PDB entry 6BCN | X-ray diffraction, 2.50 A resolution | chains A and B of the 3 polymer chains in the assembly

# Chain A
Molecule: Ribosomal protein 3/homing endonuclease-like fusion protein
Source organism: Leptographium truncatum
UniProtKB: C7SWF3 (C7SWF3_9PEZI); the construct lacks a stretch of the UniProt sequence and is renumbered around it, so the offset changes along the chain: 1-235 = UniProt 398-632; 237-244 = UniProt 633-640; 245-315 = UniProt 642-712
Sequence (315 residues; each row starts with the number of its first residue; note: 1 number in that range is skipped by the numbering (no residue carries it; nothing is unmodelled there)):
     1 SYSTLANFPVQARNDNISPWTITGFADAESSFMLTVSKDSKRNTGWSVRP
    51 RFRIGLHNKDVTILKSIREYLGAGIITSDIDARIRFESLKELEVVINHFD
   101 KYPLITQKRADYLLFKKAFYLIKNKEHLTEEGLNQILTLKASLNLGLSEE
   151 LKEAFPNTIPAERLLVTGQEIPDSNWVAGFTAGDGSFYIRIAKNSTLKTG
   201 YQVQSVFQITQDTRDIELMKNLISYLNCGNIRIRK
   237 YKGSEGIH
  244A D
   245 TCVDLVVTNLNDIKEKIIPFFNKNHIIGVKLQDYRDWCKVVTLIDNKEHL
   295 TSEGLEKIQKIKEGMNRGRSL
Disordered / not traced: 1-15, 237-243, 244A, 315
Construct notes: engineered mutation Asp184 (Glu581 in C7SWF3)
Ion coordination: Ca2+ site 1: Ala28, Asp184 (shared with DA17(B) of chain B; 1 residue of chain D); Ca2+ site 2: Glu29, Gly183 (shared with DT16(B) of chain B; 1 residue of chain D); Ca2+ site 3: Glu29, Asp184 (shared with DT16(B), DA17(B) of chain B; 2 residues of chain D)
Reported in the primary citation:
  - mutagenesis - E184D: increased growth in response to multiple central 4 substrates
  - mutagenesis - E184D: increased catalytic activity on non-cognate substrates

# Chain B
Molecule: 26-nt DNA strand
Sequence (26 nucleotides; each row starts with the number of its first residue):
     1 GGTCTAAACGTCGTATAGGAGCATTT
Ion coordination: Ca2+ site 1: DT14, DA15; Ca2+ site 2: DT16 (shared with Glu29(A), Gly183(A) of chain A; 1 residue of chain D); Ca2+ site 3: DT16, DA17 (shared with Glu29(A), Asp184(A) of chain A; 2 residues of chain D); Ca2+ site 4: DA17 (shared with Ala28(A), Asp184(A) of chain A; 1 residue of chain D)

# Interface between chain A and chain B
Residue-residue contacts - 65 pairs, chain A then chain B:
  Ala28(A) with DA17(B), phosphate contact
  Glu29(A) with DT16(B), phosphate contact; DA17(B), phosphate contact
  Ser30(A) with DA17(B), sugar contact; DG18(B), phosphate contact
  Ser31(A) with DA17(B), sugar contact; DG18(B), hydrogen bond to the phosphate
  Met33(A) with DG18(B), sugar contact; DG19(B), phosphate contact
  Thr35(A) with DA20(B), base contact; DG21(B), base contact
  Ser37(A) with DA20(B), sugar contact; DG21(B), hydrogen bond to the phosphate
  Arg49(A) with DG21(B), hydrogen bond to the base
  Arg51(A) with DA20(B), hydrogen bond to the base; DG21(B), hydrogen bond to the base
  Arg53(A) with DG18(B), hydrogen bond to the base; DG19(B), hydrogen bond to the base; DA20(B), base contact
  Gly55(A) with DT16(B), sugar contact
  Leu56(A) with DT16(B), phosphate contact
  His57(A) with DA15(B), phosphate contact; DT16(B), hydrogen bond to the phosphate
  Asp81(A) with DT16(B), base contact
  Arg83(A) with DA17(B), base contact; DG18(B), hydrogen bond to the base; DG19(B), hydrogen bond to the base
  Lys108(A) with DA17(B), phosphate contact; DG18(B), salt bridge to the phosphate
  Lys140(A) with DA20(B), salt bridge to the phosphate
  Leu143(A) with DG19(B), phosphate contact
  Asn144(A) with DG18(B), phosphate contact; DG19(B), hydrogen bond to the phosphate
  Leu145(A) with DG18(B), phosphate contact; DG19(B), hydrogen bond to the phosphate
  Gly146(A) with DG19(B), phosphate contact
  Ser148(A) with DA20(B), phosphate contact
  Asp184(A) with DA17(B), phosphate contact
  Arg190(A) with DA7(B), hydrogen bond to the base; DA8(B), base contact; DC9(B), base contact
  Thr196(A) with DT3(B), sugar contact; DC4(B), base contact
  Leu197(A) with DC4(B), phosphate contact; DT5(B), base contact
  Lys198(A) with DC4(B), hydrogen bond to the phosphate
  Gln202(A) with DT5(B), base contact; DA6(B), hydrogen bond to the base; DA7(B), hydrogen bond to the base
  Gln204(A) with DA6(B), hydrogen bond to the base; DA7(B), hydrogen bond to the base
  Asn230(A) with DA7(B), hydrogen bond to the phosphate; DA8(B), phosphate contact
  Arg232(A) with DG10(B), hydrogen bond to the base; DT11(B), hydrogen bond to the base
  Arg234(A) with DT11(B), base contact
  His244(A) with DC12(B), base contact
  Thr252(A) with DA6(B), phosphate contact; DA7(B), hydrogen bond to the phosphate
  Asn253(A) with DA6(B), phosphate contact; DA7(B), phosphate contact
  Leu254(A) with DA6(B), hydrogen bond to the phosphate
  His293(A) with DT5(B), salt bridge to the phosphate
  Leu294(A) with DC4(B), phosphate contact; DT5(B), phosphate contact
Interface residues without a listed pair, chain A (44 interface residues in all): Phe32, Leu34, Val36, Lys38, Gly183, Ile231
Interface residues without a listed pair, chain B (18 interface residues in all): DC22

# In short
Chain A and chain B form an interface of 44 and 18 residues respectively, with 23 hydrogen bonds and 3 salt
bridges. Polar contacts include Arg49(A)-DG21(B), Arg51(A)-DA20(B) and Arg51(A)-DG21(B). The paper reports
that E184D of chain A increases growth in response to multiple central 4 substrates; E184D of chain A
increases catalytic activity on non-cognate substrates.
Chain A is Ribosomal protein 3/homing endonuclease-like fusion protein (Leptographium truncatum) and chain B
is a 26-nt DNA strand; the structure, I-LtrI E184D bound to cognate substrate (pre-cleavage complex), was
determined by X-ray diffraction (same publication as 6BCE, 6BCF, 6BCG, 6BCI and 6BCT).
